4OLZ - chains G and H of the 3 polymer chains in the assembly; structure by X-ray diffraction, 2.10 A resolution.

[Chain G]
Protein: Envelope glycoprotein gp160
Source organism: Human immunodeficiency virus 1
Reference sequence: Q0ED31 (B1NCW8_9HIV1); the construct has insertions or renumbered stretches relative to UniProt, so the offset changes along the chain: 44-123 = UniProt 43-122; 199-301 = UniProt 201-303; 324-355 = UniProt 325-356; 357-397 = UniProt 357-397; 1 more segments
Amino-acid sequence (353 residues; each row starts with the number of its first residue; note: 96 numbers in that range are skipped by the numbering (no residue carries them; nothing is unmodelled there)):
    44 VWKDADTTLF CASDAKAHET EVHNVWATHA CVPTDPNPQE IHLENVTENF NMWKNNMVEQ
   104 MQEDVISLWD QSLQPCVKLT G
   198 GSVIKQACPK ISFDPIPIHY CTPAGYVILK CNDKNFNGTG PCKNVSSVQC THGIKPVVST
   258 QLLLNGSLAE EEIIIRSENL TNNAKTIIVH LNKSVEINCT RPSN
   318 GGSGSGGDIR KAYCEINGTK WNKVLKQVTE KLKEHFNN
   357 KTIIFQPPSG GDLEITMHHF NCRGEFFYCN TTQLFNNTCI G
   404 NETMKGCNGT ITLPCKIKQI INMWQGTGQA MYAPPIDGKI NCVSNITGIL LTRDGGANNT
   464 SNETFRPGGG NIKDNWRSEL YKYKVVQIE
Unresolved in the structure: 318-324, 404-407
Differences from the reference sequence: linker (124, 198, 318-323)
Disulfide bonds: Cys-54/Cys-74, Cys-119/Cys-205, Cys-218/Cys-247, Cys-228/Cys-239, Cys-296/Cys-331, Cys-378/Cys-445, Cys-385/Cys-418, Cys-395/Cys-410
Covalently attached groups: N-acetylglucosamine (NAG) linked to Asn-234, Asn-241, Asn-262, Asn-276, Asn-289, Asn-295, Asn-334, Asn-386, Asn-392, Asn-448

[Chain H]
Protein: Antigen binding fragment of heavy chain: Antibody VRC01
Source organism: Homo sapiens
Notes: antibody fragment or engineered binder
Amino-acid sequence (228 residues; each row starts with the number of its first residue; a row labelled like 82A-82C holds insertion residues (82A, then the next letters in order)):
     1 QVRLSQSGGQ MKKPGDSMRI SCRASGYEFI NCPINWIRLA PGKRPEWMGW MK
   52A P
    53 RWGAVSYARQ LQGRVTMTRD MYSETAFLEL
82A-82C RSL
    83 TSDDTAVYFC TRGKYCTA
100A-100H RDYYNWDF
   101 EHWGQGTPVT VSSASTKGPS VFPLAPSSKS TSGGTAALGC LVKDYFPEPV TVSWNSGALT
   161 SGVHTFPAVL QSSGLYSLSS VVTVPSSSLG TQTYICNVNH KPSNTKVDKK VEPKSC
Disulfide bonds: Cys-22/Cys-92, Cys-32/Cys-98, Cys-140/Cys-196

[Interface between chain G and chain H]
Residue-residue contacts (39; chain G residue first):
  Lys-97(G) with Asp-100B(H), salt bridge
  Glu-102(G) with Arg-100A(H), salt bridge
  Asn-279(G) with Tyr-100D(H); Trp-100F(H), hydrogen bond
  Asn-280(G) with Trp-47(H); Trp-50(H), hydrogen bond; Trp-100F(H)
  Ala-281(G) with Trp-50(H); Lys-52(H), hydrogen bond (backbone-side chain); Tyr-100C(H)
  Lys-282(G) with Tyr-100C(H), hydrogen bond (side chain-backbone)
  Ser-365(G) with Val-57(H); Tyr-59(H); Gln-64(H), hydrogen bond
  Gly-366(G) with Val-57(H)
  Gly-367(G) with Trp-54(H); Gly-55(H)
  Asp-368(G) with Trp-54(H), hydrogen bond (backbone-backbone); Arg-71(H), salt bridge
  Glu-370(G) with Trp-54(H)
  Ile-371(G) with Trp-54(H), hydrophobic; Ala-56(H), hydrophobic
  Asn-425(G) with Trp-54(H)
  Trp-427(G) with Trp-54(H), hydrophobic
  Gly-429(G) with Arg-53(H)
  Asp-457(G) with Arg-61(H), hydrogen bond (backbone-side chain); Gln-64(H)
  Gly-458(G) with Tyr-59(H); Ala-60(H); Arg-61(H), hydrogen bond (backbone-backbone)
  Gly-459(G) with Trp-47(H); Ala-60(H)
  Ala-460(G) with Gln-62(H)
  Asn-461(G) with Arg-61(H), hydrogen bond
  Asn-465(G) with Arg-61(H)
  Glu-466(G) with Arg-61(H), salt bridge
  Thr-467(G) with Arg-61(H)
  Arg-469(G) with Gln-64(H)
  Gly-473(G) with Trp-54(H), hydrogen bond (backbone-side chain)
Other interface residues (no listed pair), chain G (31 interface residues in all): Asn-99, Glu-106, Met-426, Arg-456, Thr-463, Lys-476
Other interface residues (no listed pair), chain H (22 interface residues in all): Ser-58, Ala-100, Asn-100E

[Overview]
31 residues of chain G face 22 of chain H across their interface; the contacts include 10 hydrogen bonds and 4
salt bridges. Polar contacts include Lys-97(G)/Asp-100B(H), Glu-102(G)/Arg-100A(H) and Asp-368(G)/Arg-71(H).
N-acetylglucosamine is covalently linked to Asn-234(G), Asn-241(G), Asn-262(G), Asn-276(G), Asn-289(G) and
Asn-295(G) and 4 more.
Chain G is Envelope glycoprotein gp160 (Human immunodeficiency virus 1) and chain H is Antigen binding
fragment of heavy chain: Antibody VRC01 (Homo sapiens); the structure, Crystal structure of antibody
VRC07-G54W in complex with clade A/E 93TH057 HIV-1 gp120 core, was determined by X-ray diffraction together
with 4OLU, 4OLV, 4OLW, 4OLX, 4OLY, 4OM0 and 4OM1 from the same study.
